PDB entry 7JK5 | electron microscopy, 3.90 A resolution | chains C and E of the 8 polymer chains in the assembly

== Chain C ==
Protein: Origin recognition complex subunit 3
Organism: Drosophila melanogaster
UniProtKB: Q7K2L1 (Q7K2L1_DROME); residues 1-721 here = UniProt positions 1-721
Sequence (721 residues; row label = number of the first residue in the row):
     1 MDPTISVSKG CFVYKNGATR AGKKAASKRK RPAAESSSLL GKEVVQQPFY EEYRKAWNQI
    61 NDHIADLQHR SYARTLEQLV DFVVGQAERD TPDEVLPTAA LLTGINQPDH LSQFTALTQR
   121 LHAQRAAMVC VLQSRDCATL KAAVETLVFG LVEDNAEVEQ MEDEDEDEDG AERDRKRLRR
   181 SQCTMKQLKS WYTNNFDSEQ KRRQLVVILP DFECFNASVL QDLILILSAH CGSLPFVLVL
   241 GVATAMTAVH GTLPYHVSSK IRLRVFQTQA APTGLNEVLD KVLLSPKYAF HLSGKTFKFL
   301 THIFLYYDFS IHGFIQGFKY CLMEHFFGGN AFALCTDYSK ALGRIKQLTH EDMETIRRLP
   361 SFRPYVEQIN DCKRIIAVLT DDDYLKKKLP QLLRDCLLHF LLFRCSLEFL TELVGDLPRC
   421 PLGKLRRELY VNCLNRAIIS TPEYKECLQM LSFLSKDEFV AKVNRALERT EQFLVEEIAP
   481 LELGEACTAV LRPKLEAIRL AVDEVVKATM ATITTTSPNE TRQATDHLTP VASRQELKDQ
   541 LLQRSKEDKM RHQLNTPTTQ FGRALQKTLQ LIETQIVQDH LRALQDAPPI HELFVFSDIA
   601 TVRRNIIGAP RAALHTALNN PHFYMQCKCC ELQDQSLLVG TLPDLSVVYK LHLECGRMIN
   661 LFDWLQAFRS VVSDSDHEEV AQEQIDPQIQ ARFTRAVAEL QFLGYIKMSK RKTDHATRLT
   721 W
Not modelled in the structure: 1-7, 21-37, 90-93, 160-176, 200-201, 370-374, 508-561, 632-640, 673-686, 720-721
What the authors report for this chain:
  - mutagenesis - K141A (3-fold): decreased binding to DNA

== Chain E ==
Protein: Origin recognition complex subunit 5
Organism: Drosophila melanogaster
UniProtKB: Q24169 (ORC5_DROME); residues 1-460 here = UniProt positions 1-460
Sequence (460 residues; row label = number of the first residue in the row):
     1 MEAICSSLEP LFPCREAAIE TLGELIGDSS ETYPSAIYLF GHSGTGKTAL TRAFLKECGK
    61 RQNVRTAHLN AIECYTTKIM LEILLDSLAP DQGDALKVDN MLDFVEQLRR QAATRVEDQG
   121 FLIAVDNAER LRDMDANVLP VLLRLQELTN LNLCVILLSQ LPFEKFYNKT GLSEIVCLHL
   181 AQYNKAETQR ILGSDFQQVR NQLLEQFAQD KKRLEICQEA VTEDFYNNYL NLFLSVFYKA
   241 CRDVPELQLT ARKCLSTYLE PVLDGTVDAT DISRLWRHIA GPLRSALTQI YMRIEKPAEE
   301 VEDFTAIEDQ SVRKLAQSLE LPYYAKFLLI AAFLASHNAA KQDKRLFVKH HGKQRKRMQT
   361 VNARAKTTEK MSTTLGPKSF SIDRLLAIFY AILEEKVGLT CNLLSQISTL VHLNLLSFVS
   421 GEQNIMEGSA RLQCTIGLEF VLQIGKVVGF NVRQYLCDFM
Not modelled in the structure: 207-210, 266-272, 296-319, 348-374, 456-460
Small-molecule neighbours: ATP (adenosine-5'-triphosphate): Leu11, Phe12, Pro13, Arg15, His42, Ser43, Gly44, Thr45, Gly46, Lys47, Thr48, Ala49, Asn127, Tyr183, Ile191, Pro245
UniProt features mapped onto this chain:
  - binding site (ATP): Gly41 to Thr48

== Interface between chain C and chain E ==
Pairs across the interface - 52 pairs, chain C then chain E:
  Ile105(C) with Glu320(E); Pro322(E); Leu413(E), hydrophobic
  Leu140(C) with Ile72(E)
  Lys141(C) with Tyr75(E); Thr76(E), hydrogen bond
  Val144(C) with Tyr75(E)
  Ser181(C) with Lys78(E)
  Lys186(C) with Glu82(E); Asp86(E), salt bridge
  Glu213(C) with His412(E); Leu413(E); Asn414(E)
  Asp222(C) with Arg130(E), salt bridge
  Leu225(C) with Ile72(E), hydrophobic
  Ile226(C) with Ile72(E); Glu73(E)
  His230(C) with Glu73(E), salt bridge
  Ala243(C) with Leu413(E), hydrophobic
  Thr244(C) with Leu413(E)
  Met246(C) with Ile294(E), hydrophobic
  His250(C) with Met292(E), hydrogen bond; Ile294(E)
  Tyr255(C) with Asp243(E), hydrogen bond; Tyr291(E), hydrogen bond
  Ser258(C) with Tyr291(E)
  Ile261(C) with Arg293(E)
  Leu263(C) with Arg293(E); Ile294(E); Glu295(E)
  Val265(C) with Ile294(E), hydrophobic
  Leu305(C) with Tyr323(E)
  Tyr306(C) with Pro322(E); Tyr323(E); Tyr324(E), hydrogen bond (backbone-backbone)
  Tyr307(C) with Pro322(E); Tyr324(E), hydrophobic; Val397(E); Thr400(E); Asn402(E); Gln406(E), hydrogen bond (backbone-side chain)
  Asp308(C) with Asn402(E), hydrogen bond; Gln406(E)
  Phe309(C) with Glu320(E); Leu321(E)
  Ile607(C) with Thr400(E); Asn402(E)
  Gly608(C) with Thr400(E); Cys401(E), hydrogen bond (backbone-backbone)
  Arg611(C) with Leu399(E); Leu404(E)
  Lys707(C) with Glu427(E)
Other interface residues (no listed pair), chain C (36 interface residues in all): Thr184, Cys214, Ala229, Ser259, Arg262, Arg264, Leu719
Other interface residues (no listed pair), chain E (34 interface residues in all): Asn70, Ile79, Ile83, Glu246

== Overview ==
36 residues of chain C face 34 of chain E across their interface; the contacts include 8 hydrogen bonds and 3
salt bridges. Among the polar pairs are Lys186(C)-Asp86(E), Asp222(C)-Arg130(E) and His230(C)-Glu73(E). Bound
to chain E: ATP. From UniProt: 8 ATP-binding residues on chain E. The paper reports that K141A of chain C
reduces binding to DNA.
Here chain C is Origin recognition complex subunit 3 and chain E is Origin recognition complex subunit 5, both
from Drosophila melanogaster. Entry 7JK5 (Structure of Drosophila ORC bound to DNA) was determined by electron
microscopy (same publication as 7JGR, 7JGS, 7JK2, 7JK3, 7JK4 and 7JK6).
